Entry 4CGU (X-ray diffraction, 2.11 A resolution); this record covers chains A and C of the 3 polymer chains in the assembly.

Chain A:
Molecule: Tpr repeat-containing protein associated with HSP90
Organism: Saccharomyces cerevisiae
UniProt: P25638 (TAH1_YEAST); residues 1-111 here = UniProt positions 1-111
Amino-acid sequence (112 residues; numbered 0 to 111; the number before each row is that of its first residue; numbering starts at 0):
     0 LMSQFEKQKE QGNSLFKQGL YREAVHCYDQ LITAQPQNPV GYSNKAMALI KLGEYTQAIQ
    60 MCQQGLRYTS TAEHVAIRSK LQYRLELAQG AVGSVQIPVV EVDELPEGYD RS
Modified residues: Mse1 (selenomethionine; parent Met); Mse46 (selenomethionine; parent Met); Mse60 (selenomethionine; parent Met)
Differences from the reference sequence: expression tag (0)
UniProt features mapped onto this chain:
  - modified residue: Ser2 (N-acetylserine)

Chain C:
Molecule: Heat shock protein hsp 90-alpha
Notes: fragment: c-terminal peptide, residues 726-732
UniProt: P07900 (HS90A_HUMAN); residues 718-724 here correspond to UniProt positions 726-732 (UniProt number = residue number + 8)
Amino-acid sequence (7 residues; numbered 718 to 724; the number before each row is that of its first residue):
   718 SRMEEVD
UniProt features mapped onto this chain:
  - region: Met720 to Asp724 (Essential for interaction with SMYD3, TSC1 and STIP1/HOP), Glu721 to Asp724 (Essential for interaction with SGTA and TTC1)

Chain A / chain C interface:
Residue-residue contacts (18):
  Lys8(A) - Asp724(C)  hydrogen bond (side chain-backbone)
  Asn12(A) - Val723(C)
  Asn12(A) - Asp724(C)  hydrogen bond (side chain-backbone)
  Phe15(A) - Val723(C)  hydrophobic
  Tyr27(A) - Val723(C)
  Val39(A) - Asp724(C)
  Asn43(A) - Val723(C)
  Asn43(A) - Asp724(C)  hydrogen bond (side chain-backbone)
  Lys50(A) - Glu721(C)  salt bridge
  Ile76(A) - Asp724(C)
  Ser78(A) - Met720(C)
  Lys79(A) - Arg719(C)  hydrogen bond (side chain-backbone)
  Lys79(A) - Glu722(C)  hydrogen bond (side chain-backbone)
  Lys79(A) - Asp724(C)  salt bridge
  Tyr82(A) - Met720(C)  hydrophobic
  Tyr82(A) - Glu721(C)  hydrogen bond
  Arg83(A) - Met720(C)  hydrogen bond (side chain-backbone)
  Arg83(A) - Glu722(C)  hydrogen bond (side chain-backbone)
Interface residues without a listed pair, chain A (15 interface residues in all): Ser42, Mse46, Leu86
From the paper, about this interface:
  - residue pairs: Lys8(A)-Asp724(C), Asn12(A)-Asp724(C), Asn43(A)-Asp724(C), Lys50(A)-Glu721(C), Lys79(A)-Asp724(C), Tyr82(A)-Met720(C), Arg83(A)-Glu721(C)
  - interface residues, chain A: Lys8(A), Asn12(A), Asn43(A), Lys50(A), Lys79(A), Tyr82(A), Arg83(A)
  - interface residues, chain C: Glu721(C), Asp724(C)

Overview:
15 residues of chain A face 6 of chain C across their interface, with 8 hydrogen bonds and 2 salt bridges.
Polar pairs include Lys50(A)-Glu721(C), Lys79(A)-Asp724(C) and Lys8(A)-Asp724(C). The authors report contacts
between Lys8(A) and Asp724(C), Asn12(A) and Asp724(C) and Asn43(A) and Asp724(C) among others. The paper
reports interface residues Lys8(A), Asn12(A) and Glu721(C) among others.
Chain A is Tpr repeat-containing protein associated with HSP90 (Saccharomyces cerevisiae) and chain C is Heat
shock protein hsp 90-alpha; the structure, Full length Tah1 bound to yeast PIH1 and HSP90 peptide SRMEEVD, was
determined by X-ray diffraction together with 4CGV, 4CGW, 4CKT and 4CSE from the same study.
